Entry 4B1D (X-ray diffraction, 1.95 A resolution); this record covers chain A.

[Chain A]
Molecule: Beta-secretase 1
Source organism: Homo sapiens
Notes: EC 3.4.23.46
UniProtKB: P56817 (BACE1_HUMAN); the construct has insertions or renumbered stretches relative to UniProt, so the offset changes along the chain: 499-502 = UniProt 58-61; 1-384 = UniProt 62-445
Amino-acid sequence (388 residues; row label = number of the first residue in the row):
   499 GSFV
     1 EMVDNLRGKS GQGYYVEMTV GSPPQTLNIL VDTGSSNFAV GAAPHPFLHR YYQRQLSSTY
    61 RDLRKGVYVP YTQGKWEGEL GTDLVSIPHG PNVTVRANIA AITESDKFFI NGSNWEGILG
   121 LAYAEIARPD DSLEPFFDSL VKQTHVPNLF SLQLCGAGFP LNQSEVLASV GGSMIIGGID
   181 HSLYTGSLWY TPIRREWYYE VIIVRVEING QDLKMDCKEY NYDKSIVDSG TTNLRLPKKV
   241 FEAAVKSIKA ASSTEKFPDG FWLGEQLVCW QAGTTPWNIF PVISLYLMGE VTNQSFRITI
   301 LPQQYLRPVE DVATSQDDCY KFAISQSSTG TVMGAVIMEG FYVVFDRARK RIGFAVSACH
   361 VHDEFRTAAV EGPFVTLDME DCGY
Disordered / not traced: 158-169
Swiss-Prot annotation at these positions:
  - active site: D32, D228
  - modified residue (N6-acetyllysine): K65, K214, K218, K224, K238, K239, K246
  - glycosylation (N-linked (GlcNAc...) asparagine): N92, N111, N162, N293
Cystine bridges: C155-C359, C217-C382, C269-C319

[Overview]
Curated annotation (UniProt) lists active-site residues D32 and D228.
Chain A is Beta-secretase 1 (Homo sapiens); the structure, New Aminoimidazoles as BACE-1 Inhibitors: From
Rational Design to Ab- lowering in Brain, was determined by X-ray diffraction, deposited together with 4B1C
and 4B1E.
